Entry 4RDJ (X-ray diffraction, 1.50 A resolution); this record covers chains A and B.

== Chain A (and B) ==
Molecule: Capsid
From: Human calicivirus NLV/Boxer/2001/US
Notes: fragment: Protrusion domain; chain B of this document is another copy of the same molecule, construct and numbering; everything in this record applies to it too
Reference sequence: Q8BCA3 (Q8BCA3_9CALI); residues 227-526 here = UniProt positions 227-526
Chain sequence (308 residues; numbered 219 to 526; the number before each row is that of its first residue):
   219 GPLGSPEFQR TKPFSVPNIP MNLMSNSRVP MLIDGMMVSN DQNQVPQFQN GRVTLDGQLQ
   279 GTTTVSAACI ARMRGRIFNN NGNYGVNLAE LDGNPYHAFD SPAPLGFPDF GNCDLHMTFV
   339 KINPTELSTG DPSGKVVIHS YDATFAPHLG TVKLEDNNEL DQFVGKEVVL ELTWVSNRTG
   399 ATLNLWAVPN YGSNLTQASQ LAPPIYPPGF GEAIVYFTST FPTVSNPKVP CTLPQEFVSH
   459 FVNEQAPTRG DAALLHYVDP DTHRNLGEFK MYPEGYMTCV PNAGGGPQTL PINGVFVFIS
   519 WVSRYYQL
Disordered / not traced: 219-229, 260-261, 502-503 (chain B: 219-229, 501-503)
Differences from the reference sequence: expression tag (219-226)
What the authors report for this chain:
  - contacts within the chain: His334-Ser394 (hydrogen bond)
  - conformationally variable residues (order/disorder transition): Gln260 to Asn261, Gly502 to Gly503

== Chain A / chain B interface ==
Contacting residue pairs (62):
  Pro235(A) with Asn461(B)
  Asn236(A) with Asn461(B), hydrogen bond (backbone-side chain)
  Ile237(A) with Val283(B), hydrophobic; Asn461(B)
  Leu241(A) with Ser284(B)
  Ser243(A) with Ser284(B); Ala286(B)
  Pro248(A) with Ala286(B); Arg290(B)
  Met249(A) with Ala286(B)
  Leu250(A) with Cys287(B), hydrophobic
  Ser284(A) with Leu241(B); Ser243(B); Glu454(B), hydrogen bond
  Ala286(A) with Ser243(B); Pro248(B); Met249(B)
  Cys287(A) with Leu250(B), hydrophobic
  Arg290(A) with Pro248(B)
  Thr336(A) with Thr336(B); Thr391(B)
  Val338(A) with Thr391(B); Pro440(B), hydrophobic
  Ile340(A) with Thr438(B)
  Leu345(A) with Phe439(B); Pro440(B), hydrophobic; Val442(B); Ser443(B), hydrogen bond (backbone-backbone); Pro445(B), hydrophobic
  Ser346(A) with Val442(B); Ser443(B), hydrogen bond (backbone-backbone)
  Thr347(A) with Val442(B)
  Gly348(A) with Trp392(B); Val442(B)
  Asp349(A) with Trp392(B)
  Pro350(A) with Trp392(B); Val442(B), hydrophobic
  Ser351(A) with Trp392(B), hydrogen bond
  Glu389(A) with Arg290(B), salt bridge; Glu389(B)
  Thr391(A) with Thr336(B); Val338(B)
  Trp392(A) with Gly348(B); Asp349(B), hydrogen bond; Pro350(B); Ser351(B), hydrogen bond
  Thr438(A) with Ile340(B)
  Pro440(A) with Val338(B), hydrophobic; Leu345(B), hydrophobic
  Val442(A) with Leu345(B); Ser346(B); Thr347(B); Gly348(B); Pro350(B)
  Ser443(A) with Leu345(B), hydrogen bond (backbone-backbone); Ser346(B), hydrogen bond (backbone-backbone)
  Pro445(A) with Leu345(B), hydrophobic
  Glu454(A) with Ser284(B), hydrogen bond
  Val460(A) with Ile237(B), hydrophobic
  Asn461(A) with Pro235(B); Asn236(B), hydrogen bond (side chain-backbone); Ile237(B)
Interface residues without a listed pair, chain A (45 interface residues in all): Val283, Ala285, Leu309, Asp310, Lys339, Pro342, Lys353, Phe439, Thr441, Asn444, Ser457, His458
Interface residues without a listed pair, chain B (43 interface residues in all): Asn240, Ala285, Leu309, Asp310, Pro342, Lys353, Thr441, Asn444, His458

== Overview ==
The interface between chain A and chain B involves 45 residues on one side and 43 on the other; the contacts
include 11 hydrogen bonds and 1 salt bridge. Polar contacts include Glu389(A)-Arg290(B), Asn236(A)-Asn461(B)
and Ser284(A)-Glu454(B). From the paper: conformational variability at Gln260(A) and Gly502(A); contacts
within the chain involving His334(A) and Ser394(A).
Both chains are Capsid (Human calicivirus NLV/Boxer/2001/US). Entry 4RDJ (Crystal structure of Norovirus Boxer
P domain) was determined by X-ray diffraction together with 4RDK and 4RDL from the same study.
